Entry 5NXE (X-ray diffraction, 1.60 A resolution); this record covers chains A and H.

Chain A:
Name: Tankyrase-2
Organism: Homo sapiens
Notes: EC 2.4.2.30
UniProt: Q9H2K2 (TNKS2_HUMAN); residues 946-1113 here = UniProt positions 946-1113
Amino-acid sequence (191 residues; row label = number of the first residue in the row):
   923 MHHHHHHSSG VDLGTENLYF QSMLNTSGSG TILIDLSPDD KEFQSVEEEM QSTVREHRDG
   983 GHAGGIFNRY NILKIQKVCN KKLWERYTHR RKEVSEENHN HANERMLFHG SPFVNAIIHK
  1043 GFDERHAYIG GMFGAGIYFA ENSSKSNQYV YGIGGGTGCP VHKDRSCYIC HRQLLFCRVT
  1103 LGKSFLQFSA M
Not modelled in the structure: 923-951, 1113
Construct notes: initiating methionine (923); expression tag (924-945)
Bound ions: Zn2+: C1081, H1084, C1089, C1092
Residues lining bound ligands: 9D5 (2-[4-[2-hydroxyethyl(methyl)amino]phenyl]-2,3-dihydro-1H-quinazolin-4-one): F1030, H1031, G1032, S1033, P1034, F1035, R1047, H1048, A1049, Y1050, I1051, Y1060, F1061, A1062, K1067, S1068, Y1071, I1075
Swiss-Prot annotation at these positions:
  - binding site (Zn(2+)): C1081, H1084, C1089, C1092
  - mutagenesis: M1054 (M1054V: Loss of activity)

Chain H:
Name: Tankyrase-2
Organism: Homo sapiens
Notes: EC 2.4.2.30
UniProt: Q9H2K2 (TNKS2_HUMAN); residue numbers follow UniProt; this construct covers 1114-1162
Amino-acid sequence (49 residues; each row starts with the number of its first residue):
  1114 KMAHSPPGHH SVTGRPSVNG LALAEYVIYR GEQAYPEYLI TYQIMRPEG
Not modelled in the structure: 1114, 1162

Chain A / chain H interface:
Residue-residue contacts - 159 pairs, chain A then chain H:
  L958(A) - Y1151(H)  hydrophobic
  E964(A) - Y1151(H)  hydrogen bond
  V968(A) - Y1151(H)  hydrophobic
  V968(A) - I1153(H)  hydrophobic
  M972(A) - I1153(H)  hydrophobic
  M972(A) - Y1155(H)  hydrophobic
  R977(A) - N1132(H)
  R977(A) - L1134(H)
  R977(A) - A1135(H)
  R980(A) - V1131(H)
  G986(A) - I1157(H)
  I988(A) - M1158(H)
  I988(A) - P1160(H)
  F989(A) - I1157(H)  hydrophobic
  F989(A) - M1158(H)
  N990(A) - P1160(H)
  R991(A) - M1158(H)  hydrogen bond (backbone-backbone)
  Y992(A) - Y1155(H)  hydrophobic
  Y992(A) - Q1156(H)
  Y992(A) - M1158(H)
  N993(A) - Y1155(H)
  N993(A) - Q1156(H)  hydrogen bond (backbone-backbone)
  N993(A) - M1158(H)
  I994(A) - T1154(H)
  I994(A) - Y1155(H)  hydrophobic
  L995(A) - T1154(H)  hydrogen bond (backbone-backbone)
  L995(A) - Y1155(H)
  K996(A) - L1152(H)
  K996(A) - I1153(H)
  K996(A) - T1154(H)  hydrogen bond (backbone-backbone)
  I997(A) - Y1151(H)  hydrophobic
  I997(A) - L1152(H)
  Q998(A) - E1150(H)
  Q998(A) - Y1151(H)
  Q998(A) - L1152(H)  hydrogen bond (backbone-backbone)
  K999(A) - E1150(H)  salt bridge
  K999(A) - Y1151(H)
  V1000(A) - Y1148(H)  hydrogen bond (backbone-side chain)
  V1000(A) - P1149(H)
  V1000(A) - E1150(H)  hydrogen bond (backbone-backbone)
  V1000(A) - L1152(H)
  C1001(A) - Y1148(H)
  N1002(A) - Y1148(H)  hydrogen bond (backbone-side chain)
  L1005(A) - Y1148(H)
  W1006(A) - Y1148(H)
  W1006(A) - E1150(H)
  R1008(A) - G1144(H)
  R1008(A) - E1145(H)
  Y1009(A) - E1145(H)
  Y1009(A) - Q1146(H)
  Y1009(A) - A1147(H)
  Y1009(A) - Y1148(H)
  R1012(A) - R1143(H)
  R1012(A) - E1145(H)
  R1012(A) - Q1146(H)  hydrogen bond
  V1016(A) - H1123(H)
  V1016(A) - Q1146(H)
  E1019(A) - H1123(H)  salt bridge
  R1027(A) - Y1139(H)  hydrogen bond
  M1028(A) - E1150(H)
  L1029(A) - Y1139(H)  hydrophobic
  V1036(A) - L1152(H)  hydrophobic
  F1044(A) - G1144(H)
  F1044(A) - A1147(H)  hydrophobic
  E1046(A) - M1115(H)
  A1049(A) - M1115(H)  hydrophobic
  F1055(A) - G1127(H)
  F1055(A) - V1140(H)  hydrophobic
  F1055(A) - Y1142(H)  hydrogen bond (backbone-side chain)
  A1057(A) - M1115(H)
  A1057(A) - A1116(H)  hydrogen bond (backbone-backbone)
  A1057(A) - Y1142(H)
  G1058(A) - V1140(H)
  G1058(A) - I1141(H)
  G1058(A) - Y1142(H)
  I1059(A) - M1115(H)  hydrophobic
  I1059(A) - Y1139(H)
  I1059(A) - V1140(H)
  I1059(A) - I1141(H)  hydrogen bond (backbone-backbone)
  I1059(A) - G1144(H)
  Y1060(A) - Y1139(H)
  Y1060(A) - V1140(H)  hydrophobic
  F1061(A) - E1138(H)
  F1061(A) - Y1139(H)  hydrogen bond (backbone-backbone)
  F1061(A) - I1141(H)  hydrophobic
  F1061(A) - A1147(H)  hydrophobic
  E1063(A) - L1136(H)
  E1063(A) - A1137(H)  hydrogen bond (backbone-backbone)
  E1063(A) - Y1139(H)  hydrogen bond
  N1064(A) - A1135(H)
  N1064(A) - L1136(H)  hydrogen bond (side chain-backbone)
  K1067(A) - E1138(H)
  N1069(A) - Y1155(H)  hydrogen bond
  N1069(A) - I1157(H)
  V1072(A) - Y1155(H)
  S1088(A) - I1157(H)
  C1089(A) - I1157(H)
  Y1090(A) - Q1156(H)
  Y1090(A) - I1157(H)
  Y1090(A) - M1158(H)
  Y1090(A) - R1159(H)
  I1091(A) - Q1156(H)  hydrogen bond (backbone-side chain)
  C1092(A) - Q1156(H)
  H1093(A) - Y1155(H)
  H1093(A) - Q1156(H)
  R1094(A) - I1153(H)
  R1094(A) - T1154(H)
  R1094(A) - Y1155(H)  hydrogen bond (backbone-backbone)
  R1094(A) - I1157(H)
  Q1095(A) - L1152(H)
  Q1095(A) - I1153(H)
  Q1095(A) - T1154(H)  hydrogen bond
  Q1095(A) - Y1155(H)
  L1096(A) - Y1151(H)
  L1096(A) - L1152(H)
  L1096(A) - I1153(H)  hydrogen bond (backbone-backbone)
  L1096(A) - Y1155(H)
  L1097(A) - P1149(H)  hydrophobic
  L1097(A) - Y1151(H)
  L1097(A) - L1152(H)  hydrophobic
  F1098(A) - E1150(H)  hydrogen bond (backbone-backbone)
  F1098(A) - Y1151(H)  hydrogen bond (backbone-backbone)
  C1099(A) - Y1148(H)
  C1099(A) - P1149(H)  hydrophobic
  R1100(A) - A1147(H)
  R1100(A) - Y1148(H)  hydrogen bond (backbone-backbone)
  R1100(A) - E1150(H)  salt bridge
  V1101(A) - I1141(H)  hydrophobic
  V1101(A) - Q1146(H)
  T1102(A) - I1141(H)
  T1102(A) - Q1146(H)  hydrogen bond (backbone-backbone)
  L1103(A) - H1123(H)
  L1103(A) - S1124(H)  hydrogen bond (backbone-side chain)
  L1103(A) - Y1139(H)  hydrophobic
  G1104(A) - H1123(H)
  K1105(A) - G1121(H)
  K1105(A) - H1122(H)
  K1105(A) - H1123(H)  hydrogen bond (backbone-backbone)
  K1105(A) - S1124(H)
  S1106(A) - H1122(H)
  S1106(A) - S1124(H)  hydrogen bond
  S1106(A) - V1125(H)
  S1106(A) - T1126(H)  hydrogen bond
  F1107(A) - P1119(H)  hydrophobic
  F1107(A) - H1122(H)
  F1107(A) - S1124(H)  hydrogen bond (backbone-backbone)
  F1107(A) - V1125(H)
  F1107(A) - T1126(H)  hydrogen bond (backbone-backbone)
  L1108(A) - T1126(H)
  L1108(A) - R1128(H)
  Q1109(A) - T1126(H)  hydrogen bond (backbone-backbone)
  Q1109(A) - G1127(H)
  Q1109(A) - R1128(H)  hydrogen bond (backbone-backbone)
  F1110(A) - R1128(H)
  S1111(A) - R1128(H)  hydrogen bond (backbone-backbone)
  S1111(A) - P1129(H)
  S1111(A) - S1130(H)  hydrogen bond (backbone-backbone)
  A1112(A) - S1130(H)
  A1112(A) - V1131(H)  hydrophobic
Other interface residues (no listed pair), chain A (82 interface residues in all): L955, T975, G987, E1015, N1020, F1030, I1039, I1040, D1045, A1062

In short:
The interface between chain A and chain H involves 82 residues on one side and 42 on the other; the contacts
include 37 hydrogen bonds and 3 salt bridges. Among the polar pairs are K999(A)-E1150(H), E1019(A)-H1123(H)
and R1100(A)-E1150(H). Chain A binds compound 9D5.
Here chain A is Tankyrase-2 and chain H is Tankyrase-2, both from Homo sapiens. Entry 5NXE (Crystal structure
of TNKS2 in complex with 2-{4-[(2-hydroxyethyl)(methyl)amino]phenyl}-1,2,3,4-tetrahydroquinazolin-4-one) was
determined by X-ray diffraction, deposited together with 5NSX, 5NT0, 5NT4, 5NVC, 5NVE, 5NVF and 5 further
entries.
